Entry 7FIS (X-ray diffraction, 2.19 A resolution); this record covers chains B and D of the 4 polymer chains in the assembly.

== Chain B (and D) ==
Name: Beta-1,2-mannobiose phosphorylase
Source organism: Thermoanaerobacter sp. (strain X514)
Notes: EC 2.4.1.339; chain D of this document is another copy of the same molecule, construct and numbering; everything in this record applies to it too
UniProtKB: B0K2C3 (BMBP_THEPX); residue numbers follow UniProt; this construct covers 1-302
Sequence (313 residues; numbered -10 to 302; the number before each row is that of its first residue; numbers below 1 keep their minus sign (Gly-10 is residue -10)):
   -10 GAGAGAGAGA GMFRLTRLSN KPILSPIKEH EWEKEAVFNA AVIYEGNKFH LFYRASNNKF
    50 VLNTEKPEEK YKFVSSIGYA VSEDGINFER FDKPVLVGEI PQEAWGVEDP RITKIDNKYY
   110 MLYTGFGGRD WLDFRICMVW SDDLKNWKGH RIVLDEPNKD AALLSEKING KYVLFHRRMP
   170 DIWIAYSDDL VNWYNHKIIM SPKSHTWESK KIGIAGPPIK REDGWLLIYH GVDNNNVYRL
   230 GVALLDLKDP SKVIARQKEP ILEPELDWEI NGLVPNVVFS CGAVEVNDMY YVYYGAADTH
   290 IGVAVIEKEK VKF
Not modelled in the structure: -10 to 0
Construct notes: expression tag (-10 to 0)
Metal / ion sites: Zn2+ site 1: His19, Asp81; Zn2+ site 2: Glu92, Cys126, His139; Zn2+ site 3: Asp149, His219 (together with 1-O-phosphono-alpha-D-mannopyranose); Zn2+ site 4: Asp170 (shared with 1 residue of chain C); Zn2+ site 5: His194 (together with 1-O-phosphono-alpha-D-mannopyranose) (shared with 1 residue of chain C); Zn2+ site 6 near Glu248 (its only coordinating residue here)
Residues lining bound ligands:
  - 1-O-phosphono-alpha-D-mannopyranose (M1P), molecule 1: Phe27, Asn28, Arg43, Asp98, Lys148, Asp149, Arg166, Lys200, His219, Val221, Tyr227, Val263, Val266, Phe268, Asp287
  - 1-O-phosphono-alpha-D-mannopyranose (M1P), molecule 2: Ser193, His194, Thr195, Ser198, Asn223

== Chain B / chain D interface ==
Residue-residue contacts - 25 pairs, chain B then chain D:
  Lys55(B) - Lys59(D)
  Arg118(B) - Lys59(D)  hydrogen bond (backbone-side chain)
  Asp119(B) - Lys59(D)  salt bridge
  Leu121(B) - Thr53(D)
  Leu121(B) - Glu57(D)
  Leu121(B) - Tyr60(D)  hydrogen bond (backbone-side chain)
  Asp144(B) - Lys48(D)  salt bridge
  Asp144(B) - Val50(D)
  Glu145(B) - Asn52(D)
  Pro146(B) - Val50(D)
  Pro146(B) - Asn52(D)  hydrogen bond (backbone-side chain)
  Pro146(B) - Thr53(D)
  Pro146(B) - Tyr60(D)
  Arg167(B) - Asn52(D)
  Asn181(B) - Asn260(D)
  Trp182(B) - Asn260(D)
  Trp182(B) - Pro264(D)
  Tyr183(B) - Ile259(D)  hydrophobic
  Tyr183(B) - Asn260(D)
  Tyr183(B) - Pro264(D)  hydrophobic
  Tyr183(B) - Asn265(D)
  Asn184(B) - Asn265(D)  hydrogen bond
  His185(B) - Asn224(D)
  His185(B) - Pro264(D)
  Lys186(B) - Asn224(D)
Also at the interface, not in a pair above, chain B (16 interface residues in all): Asp122, Asp177
Also at the interface, not in a pair above, chain D (13 interface residues in all): Asp256

== Summary ==
16 residues of chain B face 13 of chain D across their interface; the contacts include 4 hydrogen bonds and 2
salt bridges. Among the polar pairs are Asp119(B)-Lys59(D), Asp144(B)-Lys48(D) and Arg118(B)-Lys59(D). Ligands
of chain B: 1-O-phosphono-alpha-D-mannopyranose. His19(B) and Asp81(B) coordinate Zn2+ site 1.
Both chains are Beta-1,2-mannobiose phosphorylase (Thermoanaerobacter sp. (strain X514)). Entry 7FIS (The
crystal structure of beta-1,2-mannobiose phosphorylase in complex with mannose 1-phosphate (M1P)) was
determined by X-ray diffraction together with 7FIP, 7FIQ and 7FIR from the same study.
